PDB entry 3AZM | X-ray diffraction, 2.89 A resolution | chains F and J of the 10 polymer chains in the assembly

== Chain F ==
Protein: Histone H4
Organism: Homo sapiens
Reference sequence: P62805 (H4_HUMAN); residues 0-102 here correspond to UniProt positions 1-103 (UniProt number = residue number + 1)
Sequence (106 residues; row label = number of the first residue in the row; numbers below 1 keep their minus sign (Gly-3 is residue -3)):
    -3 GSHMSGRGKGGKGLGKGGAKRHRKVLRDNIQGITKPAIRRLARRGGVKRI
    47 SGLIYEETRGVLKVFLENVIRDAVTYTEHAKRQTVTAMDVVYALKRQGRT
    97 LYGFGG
Disordered / not traced: -3 to 18
Sequence notes: expression tag (-3 to -1); engineered mutation Gln79 (Lys80 in P62805)
UniProt features mapped onto this chain:
  - DNA-binding region: Lys16 to Lys20
  - modified residue: Ser1 (N-acetylserine), Arg3 (Asymmetric dimethylarginine), Lys5 (N6-(2-hydroxyisobutyryl)lysine), Lys8 (N6-(2-hydroxyisobutyryl)lysine), Lys12 (N6-(2-hydroxyisobutyryl)lysine), Lys16 (N6-(2-hydroxyisobutyryl)lysine), Lys20 (N6,N6,N6-trimethyllysine), Lys31 (N6-(2-hydroxyisobutyryl)lysine), Lys44 (N6-(2-hydroxyisobutyryl)lysine), Ser47 (Phosphoserine), Tyr51 (Phosphotyrosine), Lys59 (N6-(2-hydroxyisobutyryl)lysine), Lys77 (N6-(2-hydroxyisobutyryl)lysine), Thr80 (Phosphothreonine), Tyr88 (Phosphotyrosine), Lys91 (N6-(2-hydroxyisobutyryl)lysine)
  - cross-link (Glycyl lysine isopeptide (Lys-Gly)): Lys12 (interchain with G-Cter in SUMO2), Lys20 (interchain with G-Cter in SUMO2), Lys31 (interchain with G-Cter in SUMO2), Lys59 (interchain with G-Cter in SUMO2), Lys91 (interchain with G-Cter in SUMO2)

== Chain J ==
Molecule: 146-nt DNA strand
Sequence (146 nucleotides; each row starts with the number of its first residue):
   147 ATCAATATCCACCTGCAGATTCTACCAAAAGTGTATTTGGAAACTGCTCC
   197 ATCAAAAGGCATGTTCAGCTGAATTCAGCTGAACATGCCTTTTGATGGAG
   247 CAGTTTCCAAATACACTTTTGGTAGAATCTGCAGGTGGATATTGAT
Disordered / not traced: 147
Metal / ion sites: Mn2+ site 1 near DG217 (its only coordinating residue here); Mn2+ site 2 near DG280 (its only coordinating residue here)

== Chain F / chain J interface ==
Residue-residue contacts (10; chain F residue first):
  Arg19(F) - DT198(J)  phosphate contact
  Arg19(F) - DC199(J)  phosphate contact
  Thr30(F) - DA207(J)  phosphate contact
  Thr30(F) - DT208(J)  phosphate contact
  Pro32(F) - DA207(J)  phosphate contact
  Pro32(F) - DT208(J)  phosphate contact
  Arg36(F) - DA207(J)  salt bridge to the phosphate
  Arg45(F) - DT216(J)  hydrogen bond to the phosphate
  Arg45(F) - DG217(J)  sugar contact
  Lys77(F) - DA187(J)  salt bridge to the phosphate
Interface residues without a listed pair, chain J (8 interface residues in all): DG214

== In short ==
Chain F and chain J form an interface of 6 and 8 residues respectively, with 1 hydrogen bond and 2 salt
bridges. Polar contacts include Arg45(F)-DT216(J), Arg36(F)-DA207(J) and Lys77(F)-DA187(J). UniProt lists a
DNA-binding region on chain F.
Chain F is Histone H4 (Homo sapiens) and chain J is a 146-nt DNA strand; the structure, Crystal Structure of
Human Nucleosome Core Particle Containing H4K79Q mutation, was determined by X-ray diffraction together with
3AYW, 3AZE, 3AZF, 3AZG, 3AZH, 3AZJ and 3 further entries from the same study.
